Entry 1GMH (X-ray diffraction, 2.10 A resolution); this record covers chains E and F of the 3 polymer chains in the assembly.

Chain E:
Protein: Gamma-chymotrypsin A
From: Bos taurus
Notes: EC 3.4.21.1
Reference sequence: P00766 (CTRA_BOVIN); numbering as in UniProt (aligned over 1-13)
Amino-acid sequence (13 residues; each row starts with the number of its first residue):
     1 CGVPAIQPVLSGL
Not modelled in the structure: 11-13

Chain F:
Protein: Gamma-chymotrypsin A
From: Bos taurus
Notes: EC 3.4.21.1
Reference sequence: P00766 (CTRA_BOVIN); numbering as in UniProt (aligned over 16-146)
Amino-acid sequence (131 residues; row label = number of the first residue in the row):
    16 IVNGEEAVPGSWPWQVSLQDKTGFHFCGGSLINENWVVTAAHCGVTTSDV
    66 VVAGEFDQGSSSEKIQKLKIAKVFKNSKYNSLTINNDITLLKLSTAASFS
   116 QTVSAVCLPSASDDFAAGTTCVTTGWGLTRY
Disulfide bonds: Cys42-Cys58
Curated features (UniProtKB/Swiss-Prot):
  - active site (Charge relay system): His57, Asp102

Interface between chain E and chain F:
Cross-chain cystine bridges: Cys1(E)-Cys122(F)
Contacting residue pairs - 22 pairs, chain E then chain F:
  Cys1(E) with Ala120(F); Val121(F); Cys122(F), disulfide
  Gly2(E) with Trp29(F); Ala120(F), hydrogen bond (backbone-backbone); Cys122(F), hydrogen bond (backbone-side chain)
  Pro4(E) with Ser26(F); Pro28(F); Trp29(F), hydrophobic
  Ala5(E) with Gln116(F)
  Ile6(E) with Pro24(F); Gly25(F); Ser26(F); Gln116(F); Thr117(F)
  Gln7(E) with Ser26(F)
  Pro8(E) with Ser26(F); Trp27(F), hydrophobic
  Val9(E) with Val23(F), hydrophobic
  Leu10(E) with Glu20(F); Trp27(F), hydrophobic; Val137(F), hydrophobic
Other interface residues (no listed pair), chain E (10 interface residues in all): Val3

Overview:
10 residues of chain E and 14 residues of chain F are in contact, with 1 disulfide bond and 2 hydrogen bonds.
Among the polar pairs are Gly2(E)-Cys122(F) and Gly2(E)-Ala120(F). UniProt lists active-site residues His57(F)
and Asp102(F) on chain F.
Here chain E is Gamma-chymotrypsin A and chain F is Gamma-chymotrypsin A, both from Bos taurus. Entry 1GMH
(Refined crystal structure of "aged" and "non-aged" organophosphoryl conjugates of gamma-chymotrypsin) was
determined by X-ray diffraction, deposited together with 1GCD.
